Entry 6TIY (X-ray diffraction, 2.29 A resolution); this record covers chains D and E of the 5 polymer chains in the assembly.

[Chain D]
Name: Tubulin beta-1 chain
From: Drosophila melanogaster
Notes: engineered mutation(s): Y222F
UniProtKB: Q24560 (TBB1_DROME); residue numbers follow UniProt; this construct covers 1-447
Amino-acid sequence (447 residues; numbered 1 to 447; the number before each row is that of its first residue):
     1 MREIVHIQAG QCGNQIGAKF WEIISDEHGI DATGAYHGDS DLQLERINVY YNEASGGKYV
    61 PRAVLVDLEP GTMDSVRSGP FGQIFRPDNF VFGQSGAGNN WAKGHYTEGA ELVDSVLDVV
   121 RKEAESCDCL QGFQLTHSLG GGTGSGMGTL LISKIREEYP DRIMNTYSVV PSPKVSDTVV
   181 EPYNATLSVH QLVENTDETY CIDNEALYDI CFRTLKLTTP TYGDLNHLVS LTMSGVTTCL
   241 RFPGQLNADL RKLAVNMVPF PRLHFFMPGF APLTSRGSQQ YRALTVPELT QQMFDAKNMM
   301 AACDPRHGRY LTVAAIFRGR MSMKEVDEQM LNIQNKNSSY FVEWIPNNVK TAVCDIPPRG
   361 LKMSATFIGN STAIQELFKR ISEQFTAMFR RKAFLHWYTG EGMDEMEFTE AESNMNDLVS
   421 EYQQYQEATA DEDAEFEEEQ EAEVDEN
Not modelled in the structure: 279-282, 432-447
Residues lining bound ligands: phosphomethylphosphonic acid guanylate ester (G2P): Gly-10, Gln-11, Cys-12, Gln-15, Ile-16, Asp-67, Gly-96, Ala-97, Gly-98, Asn-99, Asn-100, Ser-138, Gly-140, Gly-141, Gly-142, Thr-143, Gly-144, Val-169, Pro-171, Val-175, Ser-176, Glu-181, Asn-204, Leu-207, Tyr-222, Leu-225, Asn-226
Swiss-Prot annotation at these positions:
  - binding site (GTP): Gln-11, Glu-69, Ser-138, Gly-142, Thr-143, Gly-144, Asn-204, Asn-226
  - binding site (Mg(2+)): Glu-69
  - modified residue (Phosphoserine): Ser-40, Ser-339
What the authors report for this chain:
  - conformationally variable residues (loop rearrangement): Asp-177

[Chain E]
Name: Stathmin-4
From: Rattus norvegicus
UniProtKB: P63043 (STMN4_RAT); residues 4-145 here correspond to UniProt positions 48-189 (UniProt number = residue number + 44)
Amino-acid sequence (143 residues; row label = number of the first residue in the row):
     3 MADMEVIELN KATSGQSWEV ILKPPSFDGV PEFNASLPRR RDPSLEEIQK KLEAAEERRK
    63 YQEAELLKHL AEKREHEREV IQKAIEENNN FIKMAKEKLA QKMESNKENR EAHLAAMLER
   123 LQEKDKHAEE VRKNKELKEE ASR
Not modelled in the structure: 3, 35-43
Differences from the reference sequence: initiating methionine (3); engineered mutation Ala-4 (Ser48 in P63043), Ala-14 (Cys58 in P63043), Trp-20 (Phe64 in P63043)
Swiss-Prot annotation at these positions:
  - modified residue: Ser-46 (Phosphoserine)

[Interface between chain D and chain E]
Pairs across the interface - 28 pairs, chain D then chain E:
  Tyr-106(D) / His-129(E)  hydrogen bond
  Tyr-106(D) / Ala-130(E)  hydrophobic
  Tyr-106(D) / Val-133(E)  hydrophobic
  Tyr-106(D) / Arg-134(E)  hydrogen bond (backbone-side chain)
  Thr-107(D) / Lys-137(E)
  Ala-110(D) / Arg-134(E)
  Ser-153(D) / Leu-123(E)
  Lys-154(D) / Asp-127(E)  salt bridge
  Arg-156(D) / Met-119(E)
  Glu-157(D) / Leu-120(E)
  Glu-157(D) / Leu-123(E)
  Glu-157(D) / Gln-124(E)
  Glu-157(D) / Asp-127(E)
  Pro-160(D) / Leu-116(E)  hydrophobic
  Pro-160(D) / Met-119(E)  hydrophobic
  Gln-191(D) / Lys-126(E)
  Asn-195(D) / Lys-126(E)
  Thr-399(D) / Lys-140(E)
  Gly-400(D) / Lys-137(E)
  Gly-400(D) / Lys-140(E)
  Glu-401(D) / Val-133(E)
  Glu-401(D) / Lys-137(E)  salt bridge
  Gly-402(D) / Val-133(E)
  Gly-402(D) / Asn-136(E)
  Gly-402(D) / Lys-137(E)
  Met-403(D) / Val-133(E)
  Glu-407(D) / His-129(E)  salt bridge
  Glu-407(D) / Val-133(E)
Also at the interface, not in a pair above, chain D (19 interface residues in all): Glu-108, Asp-161, Glu-194
Also at the interface, not in a pair above, chain E (15 interface residues in all): Arg-112

[Summary]
19 residues of chain D and 15 residues of chain E are in contact; the contacts include 2 hydrogen bonds and 3
salt bridges. Polar pairs include Lys-154(D)/Asp-127(E), Glu-401(D)/Lys-137(E) and Glu-407(D)/His-129(E).
Chain D binds phosphomethylphosphonic acid guanylate ester. From the paper: conformational variability at
Asp-177(D).
Chain D is Tubulin beta-1 chain (Drosophila melanogaster) and chain E is Stathmin-4 (Rattus norvegicus); the
structure, Drosophila gmpcpp-tubulin, was determined by X-ray diffraction (same publication as 6TIS, 6TIU and
6TIZ).
